PDB entry 8YIL | electron microscopy, 2.58 A resolution | chains D and I of the 20 polymer chains in the assembly

Chain D:
Molecule: Cytochrome c1, heme protein, mitochondrial
From: Saccharomyces cerevisiae
Notes: EC 7.1.1.8
Reference sequence: A0A5B9RH60 (A0A5B9RH60_YEASX); residue numbers follow UniProt; this construct covers 62-309
Sequence (248 residues; row label = number of the first residue in the row):
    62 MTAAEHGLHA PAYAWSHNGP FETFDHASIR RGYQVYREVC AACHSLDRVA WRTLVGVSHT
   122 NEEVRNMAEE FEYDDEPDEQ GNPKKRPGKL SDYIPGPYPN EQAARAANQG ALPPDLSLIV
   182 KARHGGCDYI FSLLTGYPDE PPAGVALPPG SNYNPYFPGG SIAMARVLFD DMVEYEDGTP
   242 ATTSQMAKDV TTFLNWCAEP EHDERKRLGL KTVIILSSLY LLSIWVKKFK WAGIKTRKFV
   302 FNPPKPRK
Metal / ion sites: heme Fe near H105 (its only coordinating residue here)
Residues lining bound ligands:
  - cardiolipin (CN3; (2R,5S,11R,14R)-5,8,11-trihydroxy-2-(nonanoyloxy)-5,11-dioxido-16-oxo-14-[(propanoyloxy)methyl]-4,6,10,12,15-pentaoxa-5,11-diphosphanonadec-1-yl undecanoate): Y281, I285, K288, K289
  - heme (HEM): V100, C101, C104, H105, N169, L173, P174, P175, L177, I180, R184, Y190, I191, L194, L195, F218, I223, A224, M225, V228, L229, V251

Chain I:
Molecule: Cytochrome b-c1 complex subunit 9, mitochondrial
From: Saccharomyces cerevisiae
Reference sequence: P22289 (QCR9_YEAST); residue numbers follow UniProt; this construct covers 4-58
Sequence (55 residues; each row starts with the number of its first residue):
     4 SSLYKTFFKR NAVFVGTIFA GAFVFQTVFD TAITSWYENH NKGKLWKDVK ARIAA
Unresolved in the structure: 4

How chain D and chain I interact:
Pairs across the interface (28):
  S77(D) with K47(I), hydrogen bond (backbone-side chain)
  F82(D) with Y40(I); H43(I); N44(I), hydrogen bond (backbone-side chain)
  E83(D) with Y40(I); H43(I), salt bridge; N44(I); K47(I), salt bridge
  T84(D) with Y40(I); N44(I), hydrogen bond; K47(I), hydrogen bond (backbone-side chain); L48(I)
  F85(D) with K47(I)
  D86(D) with K47(I)
  H87(D) with K47(I), hydrogen bond (backbone-backbone)
  A88(D) with R55(I)
  G117(D) with W49(I)
  V118(D) with W49(I)
  S119(D) with W49(I)
  H120(D) with W49(I)
  T121(D) with W49(I)
  D264(D) with Y40(I)
  K267(D) with Y40(I)
  R268(D) with T37(I); Y40(I)
  L271(D) with I36(I), hydrophobic
  K272(D) with D33(I), salt bridge; I36(I)
Interface residues without a listed pair, chain D (22 interface residues in all): R91, D238, I275, I276
Interface residues without a listed pair, chain I (15 interface residues in all): F32, W39, V52, K53, I56

Summary:
22 residues of chain D and 15 residues of chain I are in contact, with 5 hydrogen bonds and 3 salt bridges.
Polar pairs include E83(D)-H43(I), E83(D)-K47(I) and K272(D)-D33(I). Chain D binds cardiolipin and heme.
Here chain D is Cytochrome c1, heme protein, mitochondrial and chain I is Cytochrome b-c1 complex subunit 9,
mitochondrial, both from Saccharomyces cerevisiae. Entry 8YIL (Cryo-EM structure of Saccharomyces cerevisiae
bc1 complex in YF24228-bound state) was determined by electron microscopy.
